PDB entry 7DAE | X-ray diffraction, 2.39 A resolution | chains C and E of the 6 polymer chains in the assembly

[Chain C]
Molecule: Tubulin alpha-1B chain
Organism: Sus scrofa
UniProt: Q2XVP4 (TBA1B_PIG); residue numbers follow UniProt; this construct covers 1-451
Sequence (451 residues; numbered 1 to 451; the number before each row is that of its first residue):
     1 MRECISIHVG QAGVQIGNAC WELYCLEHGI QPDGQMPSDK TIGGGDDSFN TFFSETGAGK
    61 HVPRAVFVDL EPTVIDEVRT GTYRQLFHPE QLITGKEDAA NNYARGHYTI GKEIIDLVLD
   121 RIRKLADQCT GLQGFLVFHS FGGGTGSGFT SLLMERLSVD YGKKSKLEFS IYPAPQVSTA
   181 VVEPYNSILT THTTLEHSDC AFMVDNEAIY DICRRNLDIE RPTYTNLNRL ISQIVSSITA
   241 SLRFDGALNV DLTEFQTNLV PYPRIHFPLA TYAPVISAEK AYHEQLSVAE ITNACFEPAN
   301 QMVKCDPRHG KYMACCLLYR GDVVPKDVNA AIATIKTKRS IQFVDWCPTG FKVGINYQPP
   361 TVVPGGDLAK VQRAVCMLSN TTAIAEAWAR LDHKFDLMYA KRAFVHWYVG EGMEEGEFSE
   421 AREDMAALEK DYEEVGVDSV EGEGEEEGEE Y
Not modelled in the structure: 441-451
Bound ions: Ca2+: Asp39, Thr41, Gly44, Glu55
Residues lining bound ligands: GTP (guanosine-5'-triphosphate): Gly10, Gln11, Ala12, Gln15, Ile16, Asp69, Asp98, Ala99, Ala100, Asn101, Ser140, Gly142, Gly143, Gly144, Thr145, Gly146, Ile171, Pro173, Val177, Ser178, Thr179, Glu183, Asn206, Tyr224, Leu227, Asn228, Ile231
Curated features (UniProtKB/Swiss-Prot):
  - motif: Met1 to Cys4 (MREC motif)
  - active site: Glu254
  - binding site (GTP): Gly10, Gln11, Ala12, Gln15, Glu71, Ala99, Ser140, Gly143, Gly144, Thr145, Gly146, Thr179, Glu183, Asn206, Tyr224, Asn228, Leu252
  - binding site (Mg(2+)): Glu71
  - site: Tyr451 (Involved in polymerization)
  - modified residue: Lys40 (N6,N6,N6-trimethyllysine), Ser48 (Phosphoserine), Ser232 (Phosphoserine), Tyr282 (3'-nitrotyrosine), Arg339 (Omega-N-methylarginine), Ser439 (Phosphoserine), Glu443 (5-glutamyl polyglutamate), Glu445 (5-glutamyl polyglutamate), Tyr451 (3'-nitrotyrosine)
  - cross-link (Glycyl lysine isopeptide (Lys-Gly)): Lys326 (interchain with G-Cter in ubiquitin), Lys370 (interchain with G-Cter in ubiquitin)

[Chain E]
Molecule: Stathmin-4
Organism: Mus musculus
UniProt: P63042 (STMN4_MOUSE); residues 5-145 here correspond to UniProt positions 49-189 (UniProt number = residue number + 44)
Sequence (143 residues; numbered 3 to 145; the number before each row is that of its first residue):
     3 MADMEVIELN KCTSGQSFEV ILKPPSFDGV PEFNASLPRR RDPSLEEIQK KLEAAEERRK
    63 YQEAELLKHL AEKREHEREV IQKAIEENNN FIKMAKEKLA QKMESNKENR EAHLAAMLER
   123 LQEKDKHAEE VRKNKELKEE ASR
Not modelled in the structure: 3-5, 29-43, 145
Construct notes: initiating methionine (3); expression tag (4)

[Interface between chain C and chain E]
Pairs across the interface (32; chain C residue first):
  His107(C) - Leu101(E)
  His107(C) - Lys104(E)
  His107(C) - Met105(E)
  Tyr108(C) - Lys104(E)
  Tyr108(C) - Met105(E)  hydrophobic
  Tyr108(C) - Asn108(E)
  Thr109(C) - Arg112(E)
  Lys112(C) - Met105(E)
  Glu155(C) - Leu101(E)
  Glu155(C) - Lys104(E)  salt bridge
  Arg156(C) - Leu101(E)
  Ser158(C) - Phe93(E)
  Ser158(C) - Ile94(E)
  Val159(C) - Ile94(E)
  Val159(C) - Lys98(E)
  Gly162(C) - Ile94(E)
  Lys163(C) - Asn90(E)  hydrogen bond
  Lys163(C) - Phe93(E)
  Thr193(C) - Lys104(E)
  Glu196(C) - Phe93(E)
  His197(C) - Phe93(E)
  Val409(C) - His115(E)
  Gly410(C) - Arg112(E)
  Gly410(C) - His115(E)
  Glu411(C) - Asn108(E)  hydrogen bond (backbone-side chain)
  Glu411(C) - Arg112(E)  salt bridge
  Gly412(C) - Asn108(E)  hydrogen bond (backbone-side chain)
  Gly412(C) - Asn111(E)  hydrogen bond (backbone-side chain)
  Gly412(C) - Arg112(E)
  Met413(C) - Asn108(E)
  Glu414(C) - Ser107(E)  hydrogen bond
  Glu414(C) - Asn111(E)  hydrogen bond
Other interface residues (no listed pair), chain C (21 interface residues in all): Leu152, Glu417
Other interface residues (no listed pair), chain E (14 interface residues in all): Glu89, Ala97

[In short]
21 residues of chain C face 14 of chain E across their interface; the contacts include 6 hydrogen bonds and 2
salt bridges. Polar pairs include Glu155(C)-Lys104(E), Glu411(C)-Arg112(E) and Lys163(C)-Asn90(E). Bound to
chain C: GTP.
Here chain C is Tubulin alpha-1B chain (Sus scrofa) and chain E is Stathmin-4 (Mus musculus). Entry 7DAE (EPB
in complex with tubulin) was determined by X-ray diffraction (same publication as 7DAD and 7DAF).
